Entry 7W6G (X-ray diffraction, 2.10 A resolution); this record covers chains A and C.

== Chain A (and C) ==
Molecule: 3,5,7-trioxododecanoyl-CoA synthase
Source organism: Cannabis sativa
Notes: EC 2.3.1.206, 4.4.1.-; chain C of this document is another copy of the same molecule, construct and numbering; everything in this record applies to it too
UniProtKB: B1Q2B6 (OLIS_CANSA); residue numbers follow UniProt; this construct covers 1-385
Amino-acid sequence (385 residues; numbered 1 to 385; the number before each row is that of its first residue):
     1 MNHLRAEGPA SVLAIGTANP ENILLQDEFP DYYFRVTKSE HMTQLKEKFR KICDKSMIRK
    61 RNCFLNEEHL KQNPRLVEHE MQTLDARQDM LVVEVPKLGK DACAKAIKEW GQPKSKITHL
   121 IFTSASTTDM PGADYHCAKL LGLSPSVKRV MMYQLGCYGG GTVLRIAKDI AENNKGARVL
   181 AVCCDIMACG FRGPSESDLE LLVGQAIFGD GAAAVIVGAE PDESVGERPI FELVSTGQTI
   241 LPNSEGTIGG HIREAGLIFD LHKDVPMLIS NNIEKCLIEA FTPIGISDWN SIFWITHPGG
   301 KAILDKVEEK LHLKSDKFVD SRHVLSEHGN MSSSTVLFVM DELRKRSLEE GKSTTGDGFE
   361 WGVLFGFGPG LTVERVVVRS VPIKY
Unresolved in the structure: 1-2 (chain C: 1-3)
Sequence notes: engineered mutation Gly190 (Leu in B1Q2B6)
Modified residues: Cys157 (3-sulfinoalanine; CSD)
Curated features (UniProtKB/Swiss-Prot):
  - active site: Cys157

== Interface between chain A and chain C ==
Residue-residue contacts - 100 pairs, chain A then chain C:
  His3(A) - Lys168(C)  hydrogen bond
  His3(A) - Glu172(C)  salt bridge
  Arg5(A) - Arg5(C)
  Arg5(A) - Ala6(C)  hydrogen bond (side chain-backbone)
  Gln82(A) - Gln82(C)  hydrogen bond
  Gln82(A) - Glu254(C)
  Thr83(A) - Glu254(C)
  Leu84(A) - Leu84(C)  hydrophobic
  Leu84(A) - Glu254(C)  hydrogen bond (backbone-side chain)
  Asp85(A) - Arg253(C)  salt bridge
  Asp85(A) - Glu254(C)  hydrogen bond (side chain-backbone)
  Gln88(A) - Ile252(C)  hydrogen bond (side chain-backbone)
  Gln88(A) - Arg253(C)
  Asp89(A) - Arg253(C)  salt bridge
  Ala125(A) - Met130(C)  hydrophobic
  Thr128(A) - Gln154(C)  hydrogen bond
  Thr128(A) - Ile252(C)
  Asp129(A) - Gln154(C)
  Asp129(A) - Gly250(C)
  Asp129(A) - His251(C)  salt bridge
  Met130(A) - Ala125(C)  hydrophobic
  Met130(A) - Gln154(C)
  Met130(A) - Leu155(C)
  Met130(A) - Gly156(C)
  Met130(A) - Gly249(C)
  Met130(A) - Gly250(C)  hydrogen bond (backbone-backbone)
  Met130(A) - His251(C)
  Met130(A) - Pro369(C)  hydrophobic
  Pro131(A) - Ile248(C)
  Pro131(A) - Pro369(C)
  Tyr135(A) - Ile240(C)  hydrophobic
  Tyr135(A) - Glu245(C)  hydrogen bond
  Tyr135(A) - Gly370(C)  hydrogen bond (side chain-backbone)
  Lys139(A) - Glu245(C)
  Pro145(A) - Gln238(C)
  Pro145(A) - Thr239(C)
  Pro145(A) - Ile240(C)  hydrogen bond (backbone-backbone)
  Ser146(A) - Gln238(C)
  Ser146(A) - Thr239(C)  hydrogen bond
  Val147(A) - Gln238(C)
  Lys148(A) - Arg165(C)
  Lys148(A) - Thr236(C)
  Lys148(A) - Gln238(C)
  Arg149(A) - Arg165(C)  hydrogen bond (backbone-side chain)
  Arg149(A) - Gln238(C)  hydrogen bond (backbone-side chain)
  Arg149(A) - Ile240(C)
  Arg149(A) - Thr372(C)  hydrogen bond
  Val150(A) - Met152(C)  hydrophobic
  Val150(A) - Ile166(C)  hydrophobic
  Met151(A) - Met152(C)
  Met152(A) - Val150(C)  hydrophobic
  Met152(A) - Met151(C)
  Tyr153(A) - Tyr153(C)
  Gln154(A) - Thr128(C)
  Gln154(A) - Met130(C)
  Leu155(A) - Met130(C)
  Leu155(A) - Met151(C)
  Gly156(A) - Met130(C)
  Arg165(A) - Lys148(C)
  Arg165(A) - Arg149(C)  hydrogen bond (side chain-backbone)
  Ile166(A) - Val150(C)  hydrophobic
  Asp169(A) - Ile170(C)
  Asp169(A) - Asn173(C)  hydrogen bond
  Asp169(A) - Asn174(C)  hydrogen bond
  Ile170(A) - Asp169(C)
  Glu172(A) - Asn173(C)  hydrogen bond
  Asn173(A) - Asp169(C)  hydrogen bond
  Asn173(A) - Glu172(C)  hydrogen bond
  Asn173(A) - Asn173(C)
  Asn174(A) - Asp169(C)  hydrogen bond
  Thr236(A) - Lys148(C)  hydrogen bond (backbone-side chain)
  Gln238(A) - Ser146(C)
  Gln238(A) - Val147(C)
  Gln238(A) - Lys148(C)
  Gln238(A) - Arg149(C)  hydrogen bond (side chain-backbone)
  Thr239(A) - Pro145(C)  hydrogen bond (side chain-backbone)
  Thr239(A) - Ser146(C)  hydrogen bond
  Ile240(A) - Tyr135(C)  hydrophobic
  Ile240(A) - Pro145(C)  hydrogen bond (backbone-backbone)
  Ile240(A) - Arg149(C)
  Glu245(A) - Tyr135(C)
  Glu245(A) - Lys139(C)
  Ile248(A) - Pro131(C)
  Gly249(A) - Met130(C)
  Gly250(A) - Asp129(C)
  Gly250(A) - Met130(C)  hydrogen bond (backbone-backbone)
  His251(A) - Asp129(C)  salt bridge
  His251(A) - Met130(C)
  Ile252(A) - Gln88(C)  hydrogen bond (backbone-side chain)
  Arg253(A) - Asp85(C)  salt bridge
  Arg253(A) - Gln88(C)
  Arg253(A) - Asp89(C)  salt bridge
  Glu254(A) - Gln82(C)
  Glu254(A) - Thr83(C)  hydrogen bond (side chain-backbone)
  Glu254(A) - Leu84(C)  hydrogen bond (side chain-backbone)
  Glu254(A) - Asp85(C)  hydrogen bond (backbone-side chain)
  Pro369(A) - Met130(C)  hydrophobic
  Pro369(A) - Pro131(C)
  Gly370(A) - Tyr135(C)  hydrogen bond (backbone-side chain)
  Thr372(A) - Arg149(C)  hydrogen bond
Also at the interface, not in a pair above, chain A (52 interface residues in all): Lys168, Gly237, Leu257
Also at the interface, not in a pair above, chain C (54 interface residues in all): Glu7, Ala86, Gly237, Leu257

== Overview ==
52 residues of chain A and 54 residues of chain C are in contact, with 34 hydrogen bonds and 7 salt bridges.
Among the polar pairs are His3(A)-Glu172(C), Asp85(A)-Arg253(C) and Asp89(A)-Arg253(C). Curated annotation
(UniProt) lists active-site residue Cys157(A) on chain A.
Both chains are 3,5,7-trioxododecanoyl-CoA synthase (Cannabis sativa). Entry 7W6G (TKS-L190G mutant from
Cannabis sativa in complex with lauroyl-CoA) was determined by X-ray diffraction together with 7W6D, 7W6E and
7W6F from the same study.
